Entry 4A4L (X-ray diffraction, 2.35 A resolution); this record covers chain A.

[Chain A]
Name: Serine/threonine-protein kinase PLK1
Organism: Homo sapiens
Notes: EC 2.7.11.21; fragment: kinase domain, residues 36-345
UniProt: P53350 (PLK1_HUMAN); residues 36-345 here = UniProt positions 36-345
Sequence (311 residues; each row starts with the number of its first residue):
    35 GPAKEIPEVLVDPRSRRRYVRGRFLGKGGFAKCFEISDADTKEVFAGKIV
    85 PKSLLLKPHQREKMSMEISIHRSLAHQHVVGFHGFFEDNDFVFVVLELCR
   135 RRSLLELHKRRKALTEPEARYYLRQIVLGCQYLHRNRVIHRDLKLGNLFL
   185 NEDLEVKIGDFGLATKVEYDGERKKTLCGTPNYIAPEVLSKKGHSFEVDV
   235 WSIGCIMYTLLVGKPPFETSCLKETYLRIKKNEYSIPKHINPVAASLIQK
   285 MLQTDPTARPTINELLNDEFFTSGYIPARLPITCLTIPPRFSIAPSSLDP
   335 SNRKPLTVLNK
Disordered / not traced: 35-38, 330-345
Construct notes: expression tag (35)
Ion coordination: Zn2+: His93, Cys212, Cys255 (together with l(+)-tartaric acid)
Residues lining bound ligands: 939 (1-methyl-5-(2-{[5-(4-methylpiperazin-1-yl)-2-(trifluoromethoxy)phenyl]amino}pyrimidin-4-yl)-1H-pyrrole-3-carboxamide): Arg57, Leu59, Lys61, Gly62, Cys67, Ala80, Lys82, Val114, Leu130, Glu131, Leu132, Cys133, Arg134, Arg135, Arg136, Ser137, Leu139, Glu140, Gly180, Phe183, Asp194
Curated features (UniProtKB/Swiss-Prot):
  - region: Asp194 to Glu221 (Activation loop)
  - motif: Arg337 to Leu340 (D-box that targets the protein for proteasomal degradation in anaphase)
  - active site: Asp176 (Proton acceptor)
  - binding site (ATP): Leu59 to Cys67, Lys82, Glu131, Lys178 to Asn181, Asp194
  - modified residue: Ser103 (Phosphoserine), Ser137 (Phosphoserine), Thr210 (Phosphothreonine), Thr214 (Phosphothreonine), Ser269 (Phosphoserine), Ser335 (Phosphoserine)
  - cross-link: Lys338 (Glycyl lysine isopeptide (Lys-Gly) (interchain with G-Cter in SUMO2))
  - mutagenesis: Cys67 (C67V: In analog-sensitive mutant; enlarged catalytic pocket to accommodate purine analogs; when associated with G-130), Lys82 (K82M: Loss of kinase activity. No effect on S-phase progression; K82R: Loss of kinase activity. No effect on RIOK2-binding), Leu130 (L130G: In analog-sensitive mutant; enlarged catalytic pocket to accommodate purine analogs; when associated with V-67), Ser137 (S137A: No change in activity. Increases activity and restores recovery after DNA damage checkpoint; when associated with D-210; S137D: Increases activity. Results in a block in G1/S), Asp176 (D176N: Abolishes kinase activity), Asp194 (D194A: Does not interfere with FRY-binding), Thr210 (T210A: Abolishes activity. Abolishes checkpoint recovery; T210D: Increases activity and restores recovery after DNA damage checkpoint ...), Arg337 (R337A: Interferes with ubiquitination and subsequent proteasomal degradation in anaphase; when associated with A-340), Leu340 (L340A: Interferes with ubiquitination and subsequent proteasomal degradation in anaphase; when associated with A-337)

[Overview]
Ligands of chain A: compound 939. His93, Cys212 and Cys255 coordinate Zn2+. UniProt lists active-site residue
Asp176, 16 ATP-binding residues and 9 mutagenesis sites.
Chain A is Serine/threonine-protein kinase PLK1 (Homo sapiens); the structure, Crystal structure of polo-like
kinase 1 in complex with a 5-(2-amino- pyrimidin-4-yl)-1H-pyrrole inhibitor, was determined by X-ray
diffraction, deposited together with 4A4O.
